Entry 3UEV (X-ray diffraction, 1.90 A resolution); this record covers chain A.

# Chain A
Molecule: Beta-lactoglobulin
Organism: Bos taurus
UniProt: P02754 (LACB_BOVIN); residues 1-162 here correspond to UniProt positions 17-178 (UniProt number = residue number + 16)
Sequence (162 residues; row label = number of the first residue in the row):
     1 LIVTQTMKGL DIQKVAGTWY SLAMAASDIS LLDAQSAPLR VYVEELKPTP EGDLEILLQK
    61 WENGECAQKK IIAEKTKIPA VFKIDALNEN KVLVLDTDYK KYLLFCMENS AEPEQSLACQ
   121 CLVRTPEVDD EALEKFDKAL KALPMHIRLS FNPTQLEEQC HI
Disordered / not traced: 110-113
Disulfide bonds: C66-C160, C106-C119

# In short
Chain A is Beta-lactoglobulin (Bos taurus); the structure, Bovine beta-lactoglobulin complex with myristic
acid, was determined by X-ray diffraction together with 3UEU, 3UEW and 3UEX from the same study.
